PDB entry 8GOM | X-ray diffraction, 2.78 A resolution | chains A and D of the 5 polymer chains in the assembly

[Chain A]
Protein: MHC class I antigen
Organism: Homo sapiens
Reference sequence: Q861F7 (Q861F7_HUMAN); residue numbers follow UniProt; this construct covers 1-275
Chain sequence (276 residues; each row starts with the number of its first residue; numbering starts at 0):
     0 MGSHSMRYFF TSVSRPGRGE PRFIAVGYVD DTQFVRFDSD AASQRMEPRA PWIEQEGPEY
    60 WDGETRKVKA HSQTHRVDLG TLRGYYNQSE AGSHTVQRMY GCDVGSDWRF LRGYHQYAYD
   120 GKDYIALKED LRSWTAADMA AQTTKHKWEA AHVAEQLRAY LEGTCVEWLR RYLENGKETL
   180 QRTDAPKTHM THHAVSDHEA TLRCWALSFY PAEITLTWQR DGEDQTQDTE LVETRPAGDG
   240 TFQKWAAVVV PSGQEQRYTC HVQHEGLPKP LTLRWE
Disordered / not traced: 0
Disulfides: Cys101-Cys164, Cys203-Cys259
Construct notes: initiating methionine (0)

[Chain D]
Protein: SARS-CoV-2 specific private TCR RLQ7 alpha
Organism: Homo sapiens
Chain sequence (207 residues; numbered 0 to 206; the number before each row is that of its first residue; numbering starts at 0):
     0 MAQTVTQSQP EMSVQEAETV TLSCTYDTSE SDYYLFWYKQ PPSRQMILVI RQEAYKQQNA
    60 TENRFSVNFQ KAAKSFSLKI SDSQLGDAAM YFCASSGNTP LVFGKGTRLS VIPNIQNPDP
   120 AVYQLRDSKS SDKSVCLFTD FDSQTNVSQS KDSDVYITDK CVLDMRSMDF KSNSAVAWSN
   180 KSDFACANAF NNSIIPEDTF FPSPESS
Disordered / not traced: 0, 181-182, 194-206
Disulfides: Cys23-Cys92, Cys135-Cys185
From the paper describing this entry:
  - conformationally variable residues (loop rearrangement): Thr27 to Ser30, Gln57 to Asn62

[How chain A and chain D interact]
Residue-residue contacts - 16 pairs, chain A then chain D:
  Gly62(A) - Asn97(D)
  Arg65(A) - Thr98(D)  hydrogen bond
  Lys66(A) - Glu29(D)
  Lys66(A) - Asn97(D)
  His151(A) - Tyr54(D)
  Glu154(A) - Tyr54(D)
  Gln155(A) - Asp31(D)
  Gln155(A) - Tyr33(D)  hydrogen bond
  Gln155(A) - Tyr54(D)
  Ala158(A) - Ser30(D)  hydrogen bond (backbone-side chain)
  Ala158(A) - Tyr54(D)  hydrophobic
  Tyr159(A) - Ser30(D)
  Tyr159(A) - Asp31(D)
  Gly162(A) - Ser30(D)
  Thr163(A) - Glu29(D)
  Thr163(A) - Ser30(D)  hydrogen bond
Also at the interface, not in a pair above, chain A (12 interface residues in all): Ala150, Trp167
Also at the interface, not in a pair above, chain D (8 interface residues in all): Ser28
The authors on this interface:
  - pairs named by the authors: Gln155(A)-Tyr33(D) (hydrogen bond), Ala158(A)-Ser30(D) (hydrogen bond), Thr163(A)-Ser30(D) (hydrogen bond)

[Overview]
The interface between chain A and chain D involves 12 residues on one side and 8 on the other; the contacts
include 4 hydrogen bonds. Polar pairs include Arg65(A)-Thr98(D), Gln155(A)-Tyr33(D) and Ala158(A)-Ser30(D).
The paper describes hydrogen bonds between Gln155(A) and Tyr33(D), Ala158(A) and Ser30(D) and Thr163(A) and
Ser30(D). The paper reports conformational variability at Thr27(D) and Gln57(D).
Here chain A is MHC class I antigen and chain D is SARS-CoV-2 specific private TCR RLQ7 alpha, both from Homo
sapiens. Entry 8GOM (SARS-CoV-2 specific private TCR RLQ7 in complex with RLQ-HLA-A2) was determined by X-ray
diffraction, deposited together with 8GON and 8GOP.
